Entry 1OD2 (X-ray diffraction, 2.70 A resolution); this record covers chains A and B.

# Chain A (and B)
Molecule: Acetyl-coenzyme A carboxylase
Source organism: Saccharomyces cerevisiae
Notes: EC 6.4.1.2; fragment: carboxyltransferase domain, residues 1429-2233; chain B of this document is another copy of the same molecule, construct and numbering; everything in this record applies to it too
Reference sequence: Q00955 (COAC_YEAST); numbering as in UniProt (aligned over 1429-2233)
Sequence (805 residues; numbered 1429 to 2233; the number before each row is that of its first residue):
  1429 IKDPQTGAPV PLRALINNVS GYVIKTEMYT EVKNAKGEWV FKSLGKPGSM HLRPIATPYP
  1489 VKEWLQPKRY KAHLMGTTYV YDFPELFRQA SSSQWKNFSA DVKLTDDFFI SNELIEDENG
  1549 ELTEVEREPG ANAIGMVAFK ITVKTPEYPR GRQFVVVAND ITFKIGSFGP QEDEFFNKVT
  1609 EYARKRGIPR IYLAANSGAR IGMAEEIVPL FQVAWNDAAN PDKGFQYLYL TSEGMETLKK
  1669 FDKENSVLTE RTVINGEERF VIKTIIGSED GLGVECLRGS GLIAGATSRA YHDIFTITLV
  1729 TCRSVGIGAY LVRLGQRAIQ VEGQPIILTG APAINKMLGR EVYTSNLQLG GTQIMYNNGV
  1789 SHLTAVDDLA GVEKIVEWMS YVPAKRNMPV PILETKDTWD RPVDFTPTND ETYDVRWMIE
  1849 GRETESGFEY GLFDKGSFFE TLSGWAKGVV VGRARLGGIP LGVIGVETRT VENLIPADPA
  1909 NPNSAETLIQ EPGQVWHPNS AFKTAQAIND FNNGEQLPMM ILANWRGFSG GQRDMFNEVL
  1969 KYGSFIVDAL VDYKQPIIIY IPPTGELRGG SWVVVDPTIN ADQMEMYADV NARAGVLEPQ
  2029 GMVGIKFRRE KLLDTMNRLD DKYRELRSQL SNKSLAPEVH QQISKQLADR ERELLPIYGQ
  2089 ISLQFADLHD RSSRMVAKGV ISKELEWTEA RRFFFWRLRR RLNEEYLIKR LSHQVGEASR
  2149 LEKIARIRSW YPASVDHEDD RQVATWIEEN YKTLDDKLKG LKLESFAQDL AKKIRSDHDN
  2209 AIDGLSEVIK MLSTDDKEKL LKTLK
Unresolved in the structure: 1429-1483, 2204-2233 (chain B: 1429-1494, 2191-2233)
Modified / non-standard residues: Mse1456, Mse1478, Mse2219 (selenomethionine); Mse1503, Mse1564, Mse1631, Mse1663, Mse1765, Mse1783, Mse1807, Mse1816, Mse1846, Mse1947, Mse1948, Mse1963, Mse2012, Mse2014, Mse2030, Mse2044, Mse2103 (selenomethionine; parent Met)
Swiss-Prot annotation at these positions:
  - binding site (acetyl-CoA): Ala1627 to Ile1629, Gly1998
  - binding site (CoA): Arg1731, Lys2034, Arg2036
  - mutagenesis: Leu1705 (L1705I: Raises KM for malonyl-CoA by a factor of 20), Arg1731 (R1731S: Raises KM for malonyl-CoA by a factor of 15), Tyr1738 (Y1738F: Does not affect catalytic activity), Arg1954 (R1954S: Raises KM for malonyl-CoA by a factor of 70), Glu1994 (E1994Q: Does not affect catalytic activity), Glu2026 (E2026Q: Does not affect catalytic activity), Arg2036 (R2036E: Affects only slightly binding of Co-A)
Ligand contacts: acetyl coenzyme A (ACO): Ile1593, Ser1595, Ser1625, Ala1627, Arg1628, Ile1629, Arg1731, Val1733, Gly1734, Leu1756, Thr1757, Gly1758
What the authors report for this chain:
  - binding site for acetyl coenzyme A: Arg1731, Lys2034, Arg2036
  - self-association interface (contacts with another copy of this molecule): Leu1705

# Interface between chain A and chain B
Pairs across the interface (234):
  Ala1627(A) with Val2024(B), hydrophobic
  Ile1629(A) with Val2024(B), hydrophobic; Ile2033(B), hydrophobic
  Gly1630(A) with Mse2030(B)
  Mse1631(A) with Mse2030(B); Lys2034(B); Phe2035(B), hydrophobic; His2097(B)
  Ala1632(A) with Phe2093(B); His2097(B)
  Glu1633(A) with Lys2039(B)
  Ile1635(A) with Phe2093(B), hydrophobic
  Val1636(A) with Arg2046(B), hydrogen bond (backbone-side chain); Phe2093(B), hydrophobic
  Pro1637(A) with Arg2046(B), hydrogen bond (backbone-side chain)
  Leu1638(A) with Arg2046(B)
  Phe1639(A) with Thr2043(B); Arg2046(B), hydrogen bond (backbone-side chain); Leu2047(B); Ile2089(B), hydrophobic; Phe2093(B), hydrophobic
  Gln1640(A) with Arg2046(B)
  Val1641(A) with Leu2047(B), hydrophobic; Ile2089(B), hydrophobic
  Trp1643(A) with Tyr2086(B), hydrophobic; Ile2089(B), hydrophobic
  Pro1649(A) with Ile2085(B)
  Gly1652(A) with Ile2085(B)
  Phe1653(A) with Ile2085(B), hydrophobic; Gln2088(B); Ile2089(B), hydrophobic; Gln2092(B)
  Leu1676(A) with Ser2101(B)
  Ile1690(A) with Leu2096(B)
  Lys1691(A) with Leu2096(B)
  Thr1692(A) with Leu2096(B); Arg2099(B); Ser2101(B); Arg2102(B)
  Ile1693(A) with Phe2093(B); Leu2096(B), hydrogen bond (backbone-backbone); His2097(B); Arg2102(B)
  Ile1694(A) with Arg2102(B), hydrogen bond (backbone-side chain); Ala2105(B), hydrophobic
  Asp1698(A) with Lys2106(B), salt bridge
  Leu1700(A) with Arg2102(B)
  Val1702(A) with Trp2000(B), hydrophobic; Ala2022(B), hydrophobic; Arg2102(B); Val2108(B), hydrophobic
  Glu1703(A) with Arg2102(B), salt bridge; Lys2106(B), salt bridge; Val2108(B)
  Leu1705(A) with Trp2000(B); Gly2023(B); Val2024(B), hydrophobic
  Arg1706(A) with Trp2000(B); Asp2004(B); Thr2006(B), hydrogen bond (backbone-side chain); Gly2107(B); Val2108(B)
  Ser1708(A) with Val2001(B)
  Gly1709(A) with Val2001(B); Asp2004(B); Thr2006(B); Ile2007(B)
  Leu1710(A) with Thr2006(B), hydrogen bond (backbone-side chain)
  Ala1712(A) with Val1975(B); Val2001(B), hydrophobic
  Gly1713(A) with Val1975(B)
  Ser1716(A) with Val1975(B); Asp1976(B), hydrogen bond; Val1979(B)
  Arg1717(A) with Val1979(B); Ile2007(B), hydrogen bond (side chain-backbone)
  Ile1735(A) with Val2001(B), hydrophobic
  Ala1737(A) with Leu1968(B)
  Tyr1738(A) with Phe1956(B); Val1967(B); Leu1968(B); Gly1971(B); Ser1972(B)
  Arg1741(A) with Leu1968(B); Lys1969(B); Ser1972(B)
  Leu1742(A) with Ser1972(B)
  Ile1754(A) with Mse1963(B)
  Leu1756(A) with Phe1956(B), hydrophobic; Ser1957(B)
  Thr1757(A) with Gly1958(B)
  Ile1762(A) with Gly1958(B); Gly1959(B)
  Tyr1771(A) with Gly1959(B); Gln1960(B), hydrogen bond (side chain-backbone)
  Gln1776(A) with Gln1960(B), hydrogen bond (backbone-side chain)
  Leu1777(A) with Gly1958(B); Gly1959(B); Gln1960(B); Mse1963(B)
  Ile1782(A) with Gln1960(B); Phe1964(B), hydrophobic
  Mse1783(A) with Mse1963(B), hydrophobic
  Asn1786(A) with Mse1963(B); Phe1964(B), hydrogen bond (side chain-backbone); Glu1966(B), hydrogen bond; Lys1969(B), hydrogen bond (backbone-side chain)
  Gly1787(A) with Lys1969(B)
  Trp1873(A) with Glu1966(B); Lys1969(B)
  Ala1905(A) with Gln1960(B)
  Asp1906(A) with Gln1960(B); Arg1961(B)
  Pro1907(A) with Gln1960(B)
  Phe1930(A) with Glu1966(B); Lys1969(B)
  Phe1956(A) with Tyr1738(B); Leu1756(B), hydrophobic
  Gly1958(A) with Ile1762(B); Leu1777(B)
  Gly1959(A) with Ile1762(B); Tyr1771(B)
  Gln1960(A) with Tyr1771(B), hydrogen bond (backbone-side chain); Gln1776(B); Ile1782(B); Ala1905(B), hydrogen bond (side chain-backbone); Pro1907(B)
  Arg1961(A) with Asp1906(B)
  Mse1963(A) with Ile1754(B); Ile1755(B), hydrophobic; Leu1777(B); Mse1783(B), hydrophobic; Asn1786(B), hydrogen bond (backbone-side chain)
  Phe1964(A) with Asn1786(B)
  Glu1966(A) with Asn1786(B); Phe1930(B)
  Val1967(A) with Tyr1738(B)
  Leu1968(A) with Tyr1738(B); Arg1741(B); Leu1756(B), hydrophobic; Mse1783(B), hydrophobic
  Lys1969(A) with Arg1741(B); Asn1786(B), hydrogen bond (side chain-backbone); Gly1787(B); Val1788(B); Trp1873(B)
  Tyr1970(A) with Tyr1970(B), hydrogen bond
  Gly1971(A) with Tyr1738(B)
  Ser1972(A) with Tyr1738(B); Arg1741(B); Leu1742(B)
  Val1975(A) with Ala1712(B); Gly1713(B); Ser1716(B)
  Asp1976(A) with Ser1716(B), hydrogen bond
  Val1979(A) with Ser1716(B); Arg1717(B)
  Gly1997(A) with Leu1705(B)
  Trp2000(A) with Val1702(B), hydrophobic; Leu1705(B); Arg1706(B)
  Val2001(A) with Ser1708(B); Gly1709(B); Ala1712(B), hydrophobic; Ile1735(B), hydrophobic
  Asp2004(A) with Arg1706(B)
  Thr2006(A) with Arg1706(B); Gly1709(B); Leu1710(B), hydrogen bond (side chain-backbone)
  Ile2007(A) with Gly1709(B); Arg1717(B), hydrogen bond (backbone-side chain)
  Asn2008(A) with Arg1717(B)
  Ala2022(A) with Val1702(B), hydrophobic
  Gly2023(A) with Leu1705(B)
  Val2024(A) with Ala1627(B), hydrophobic; Arg1628(B); Ile1629(B), hydrophobic; Gly1701(B); Leu1705(B)
  Leu2025(A) with Ile1629(B), hydrophobic
  Mse2030(A) with Gly1630(B); Mse1631(B)
  Lys2034(A) with Ile1629(B); Gly1630(B); Mse1631(B)
  Phe2035(A) with Mse1631(B)
  Lys2039(A) with Glu1633(B), salt bridge; Val1636(B)
  Thr2043(A) with Phe1639(B)
  Arg2046(A) with Val1636(B), hydrogen bond (side chain-backbone); Pro1637(B), hydrogen bond (side chain-backbone); Leu1638(B); Phe1639(B), hydrogen bond (side chain-backbone); Gln1640(B)
  Leu2047(A) with Phe1639(B); Gln1640(B); Val1641(B), hydrophobic; Trp1643(B)
  Ile2085(A) with Pro1649(B); Asp1650(B)
  Tyr2086(A) with Trp1643(B)
  Ile2089(A) with Phe1639(B), hydrophobic; Val1641(B), hydrophobic; Trp1643(B), hydrophobic; Phe1653(B), hydrophobic
  Phe2093(A) with Mse1631(B); Ala1632(B); Ile1635(B); Val1636(B), hydrophobic; Phe1639(B), hydrophobic; Ile1693(B), hydrophobic
  Leu2096(A) with Ile1690(B); Lys1691(B); Thr1692(B), hydrogen bond (backbone-side chain); Ile1693(B), hydrogen bond (backbone-backbone)
  His2097(A) with Mse1631(B); Ala1632(B); Ile1693(B)
  Arg2099(A) with Lys1691(B), hydrogen bond (side chain-backbone); Thr1692(B)
  Ser2101(A) with Leu1676(B); Thr1692(B)
  Arg2102(A) with Ile1693(B); Ile1694(B), hydrogen bond (side chain-backbone); Leu1700(B); Gly1701(B); Glu1703(B), salt bridge
  Ala2105(A) with Ile1694(B), hydrophobic
  Lys2106(A) with Asp1698(B), salt bridge; Glu1703(B)
  Gly2107(A) with Arg1706(B)
  Val2108(A) with Val1702(B), hydrophobic; Glu1703(B); Arg1706(B)
Also at the interface, not in a pair above, chain A (127 interface residues in all): Arg1628, Asp1650, Leu1656, Gly1701, His1720, Ile1755, Lys1764, Gln1781, Asn1785, Val1788, Ile1903, Pro1904, Phe1973, Val2031, Ile2033, Asp2048, Arg2078, Glu2081, Leu2082, Gln2088, Gln2092, Mse2103
Also at the interface, not in a pair above, chain B (125 interface residues in all): Leu1656, Cys1704, Ala1737, Thr1757, Gln1781, Asn1785, Ile1903, Pro1904, Asn1965, Phe1973, Gly1997, Asn2008, Leu2025, Gln2028, Asp2048, Arg2078, Mse2103

# In short
127 residues of chain A and 125 residues of chain B are in contact, with 29 hydrogen bonds and 6 salt bridges.
Among the polar pairs are Asp1698(A)-Lys2106(B), Glu1703(A)-Arg2102(B) and Glu1703(A)-Lys2106(B). Chain A
binds acetyl coenzyme A. The paper reports a binding site for acetyl coenzyme A at Arg1731(A), Lys2034(A) and
Arg2036(A); a self-association interface involving Leu1705(A).
Chain A and chain B are both Acetyl-coenzyme A carboxylase (Saccharomyces cerevisiae); the structure,
Acetyl-CoA Carboxylase Carboxyltransferase Domain, was determined by X-ray diffraction (same publication as
1OD4).
